Entry 6U8Q (electron microscopy, 4.67 A resolution (low resolution: residue-level contacts below are approximate; hydrogen-bond / salt-bridge calls are withheld)); this record covers chains I and K of the 16 polymer chains in the assembly.

[Chain I (and K)]
Molecule: Integrase
From: Human immunodeficiency virus 1
Notes: EC 2.7.7.-; chain K of this document is another copy of the same molecule, construct and numbering; everything in this record applies to it too
UniProt: Q76353 (Q76353_9HIV1); residues 1-288 here = UniProt positions 1-288
Amino-acid sequence (364 residues; numbered -75 to 288; the number before each row is that of its first residue; numbers below 1 keep their minus sign (Gly-75 is residue -75)):
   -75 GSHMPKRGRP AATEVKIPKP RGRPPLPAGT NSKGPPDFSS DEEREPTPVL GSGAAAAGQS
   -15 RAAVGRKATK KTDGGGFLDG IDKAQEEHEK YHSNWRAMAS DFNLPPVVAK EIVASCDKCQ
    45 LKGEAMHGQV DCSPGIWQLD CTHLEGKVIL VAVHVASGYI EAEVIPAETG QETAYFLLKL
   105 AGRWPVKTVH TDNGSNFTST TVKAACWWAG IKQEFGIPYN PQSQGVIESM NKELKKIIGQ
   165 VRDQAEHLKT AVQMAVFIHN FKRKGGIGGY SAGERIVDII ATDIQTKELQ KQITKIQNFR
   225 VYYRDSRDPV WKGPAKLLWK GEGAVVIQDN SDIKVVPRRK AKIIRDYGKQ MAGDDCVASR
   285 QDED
Not modelled in the structure: -75 to 55, 140-152, 277-288 (chain K: -75 to 55, 140-148, 210-288)
Construct notes: expression tag (-75 to 0)
What the authors report for this chain:
  - catalytic residues: Asp64, Asp116 (citing earlier work)

[Chain I / chain K interface]
Pairs across the interface (34):
  Tyr83(I) - Arg107(K)
  Tyr99(I) - Lys173(K)
  Leu102(I) - Thr174(K)
  Leu102(I) - Gln177(K)
  Lys103(I) - Gln177(K)
  Ala105(I) - Phe181(K)
  Gly106(I) - Phe181(K)
  Arg107(I) - Tyr83(K)
  Arg107(I) - Arg107(K)
  Trp132(I) - Met178(K)
  Trp132(I) - Phe181(K)
  Gln168(I) - Trp132(K)
  Lys173(I) - Tyr99(K)
  Thr174(I) - Tyr99(K)
  Thr174(I) - Leu102(K)
  Gln177(I) - Tyr99(K)
  Gln177(I) - Leu102(K)
  Gln177(I) - Lys103(K)
  Met178(I) - Leu102(K)
  Met178(I) - Trp132(K)
  Phe181(I) - Ala105(K)
  Phe181(I) - Gly106(K)
  Phe181(I) - Trp132(K)
  Phe181(I) - Ala133(K)
  Asn184(I) - Gly106(K)
  Glu198(I) - Ile208(K)
  Val201(I) - Val201(K)
  Val201(I) - Ile204(K)
  Val201(I) - Ile208(K)
  Ile204(I) - Val201(K)
  Ala205(I) - Ala205(K)
  Ile208(I) - Glu198(K)
  Gln209(I) - Tyr194(K)
  Glu212(I) - Gly192(K)
Interface residues without a listed pair, chain I (28 interface residues in all): Glu87, Gln95, Trp108, Val180, Tyr194, Lys219
Interface residues without a listed pair, chain K (26 interface residues in all): Glu85, Trp108, Gln168, His171, Asp202

[In short]
Chain I and chain K form an interface of 28 and 26 residues respectively. From the paper: catalytic residues
Asp64(I) and Asp116(I).
Chain I and chain K are both Integrase (Human immunodeficiency virus 1); the structure, CryoEM structure of
HIV-1 cleaved synaptic complex (CSC) intasome, was determined by electron microscopy (same publication as
6VDK).
